PDB entry 3FTD | X-ray diffraction, 1.44 A resolution | chain A

== Chain A ==
Protein: Dimethyladenosine transferase
Source organism: Aquifex aeolicus
Notes: EC 2.1.1.-
Reference sequence: O67680 (KSGA_AQUAE); residues 1-248 here = UniProt positions 1-248
Amino-acid sequence (249 residues; numbered 0 to 248; the number before each row is that of its first residue; numbering starts at 0):
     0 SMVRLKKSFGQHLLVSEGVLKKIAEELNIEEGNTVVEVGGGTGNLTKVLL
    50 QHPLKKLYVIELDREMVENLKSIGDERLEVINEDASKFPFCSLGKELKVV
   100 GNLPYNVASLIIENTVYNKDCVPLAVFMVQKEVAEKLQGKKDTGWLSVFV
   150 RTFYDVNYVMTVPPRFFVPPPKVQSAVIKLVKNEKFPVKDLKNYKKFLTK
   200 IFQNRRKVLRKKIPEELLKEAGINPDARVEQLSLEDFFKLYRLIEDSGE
Disordered / not traced: 0-6, 247-248
Construct notes: expression tag (0)
Cystine bridges: C90-C120
Swiss-Prot annotation at these positions:
  - binding site (S-adenosyl-L-methionine): H11, L13, G38, E60, D83, N101
  - site (Interaction with RNA): N105, T198, Q202, R204
What the authors report for this chain:
  - catalytic residues: Q10, H11, N101, P103, Y104, F166 (proposed by the authors, not directly observed)

== Summary ==
UniProt lists 6 S-adenosyl-L-methionine-binding residues. From the paper: catalytic residues Q10, H11 and N101
among others.
Chain A is Dimethyladenosine transferase (Aquifex aeolicus); the structure, Crystal structure of A. aeolicus
KsgA at 1.44-Angstrom resolution, was determined by X-ray diffraction together with 3FTC, 3FTE and 3FTF from
the same study.
